PDB entry 7OZ3 | electron microscopy, 4.46 A resolution (low resolution: residue-level contacts below are approximate; hydrogen-bond / salt-bridge calls are withheld) | chains C and D of the 6 polymer chains in the assembly

Chain C (and D):
Name: GntR family transcriptional regulator
Source organism: Streptococcus agalactiae
Notes: chain D of this document is another copy of the same molecule, construct and numbering; everything in this record applies to it too
UniProtKB: K0JNC6 (K0JNC6_STRAG); residues 1-213 here = UniProt positions 1-213
Chain sequence (215 residues; numbered -1 to 213; the number before each row is that of its first residue; numbers below 1 keep their minus sign (Gly-1 is residue -1)):
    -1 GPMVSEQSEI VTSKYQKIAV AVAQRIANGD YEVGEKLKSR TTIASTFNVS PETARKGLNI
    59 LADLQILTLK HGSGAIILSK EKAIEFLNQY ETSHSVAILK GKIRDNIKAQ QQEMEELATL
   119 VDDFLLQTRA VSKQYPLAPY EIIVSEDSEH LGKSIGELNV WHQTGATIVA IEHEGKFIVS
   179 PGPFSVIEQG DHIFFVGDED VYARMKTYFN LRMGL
Unresolved in the structure: -1 to 9, 211-213 (chain D: -1 to 12, 211-213)
Construct notes: expression tag (-1 to 0)
Ligand contacts: 2BA ((2R,3R,3aS,5R,7aR,9R,10R,10aS,12R,14aR)-2,9-bis(6-amino-9H-purin-9-yl)octahydro-2H,7H-difuro[3,2-d:3',2'-j][1,3,7,9,2,8 ]tetraoxadiphosphacyclododecine-3,5,10,12-tetrol 5,12-dioxide): Ile153, Gly154, Asn157, Val158, Trp159, His160, Ala164, Thr165, Ile166, Pro181
Reported in the primary citation:
  - binding site for pBusA_for: Lys36, Arg38, Arg53, Lys54, Gly70, Gly72
  - mutagenesis - W159A: increased binding to target DNA

Chain C / chain D interface:
Residue-residue contacts (29; chain C residue first):
  Leu85(C) with Tyr133(D)
  Asn86(C) with Gln132(D); Tyr133(D); Pro134(D)
  Glu89(C) with Lys131(D); Gln132(D)
  Lys98(C) with Leu123(D)
  Arg102(C) with Leu123(D)
  Ile105(C) with Leu115(D); Val119(D)
  Met112(C) with Gln108(D); Met112(D)
  Leu115(C) with Gln108(D)
  Val119(C) with Ile101(D)
  Asp120(C) with Arg102(D)
  Leu123(C) with Arg102(D)
  Thr126(C) with Lys98(D)
  Arg127(C) with Lys98(D)
  Ala128(C) with Val94(D); Lys98(D)
  Ser130(C) with Glu89(D)
  Lys131(C) with Glu89(D)
  Gln132(C) with Glu89(D)
  Tyr133(C) with Ala25(D); Asn26(D); Ile82(D); Leu85(D); Asn86(D)
  Pro134(C) with Asn86(D)
Interface residues without a listed pair, chain C (28 interface residues in all): Gln22, Ala25, Ile82, Thr90, Ser93, Val94, Ile101, Gln108, Phe122
Interface residues without a listed pair, chain D (24 interface residues in all): Gln22, Ile105, Phe122, Ala128, Val129

Summary:
28 residues of chain C face 24 of chain D across their interface. Chain C binds compound 2BA. The paper
reports a binding site for pBusA_for at Lys36(C), Arg38(C) and Arg53(C) among others; W159A of chain C
increases binding to target DNA.
Both chains are GntR family transcriptional regulator (Streptococcus agalactiae). Entry 7OZ3 (S. agalactiae
BusR in complex with its busA-promotor DNA) was determined by electron microscopy, deposited together with
7B5T, 7B5U, 7B5W and 7B5Y.
